PDB entry 8ES9 | electron microscopy, 3.25 A resolution | chains N and M of the 11 polymer chains in the assembly

[Chain N]
Molecule: MHC class I antigen
From: Homo sapiens
Reference sequence: Q861F7 (Q861F7_HUMAN); numbering as in UniProt (aligned over 1-276)
Sequence (277 residues; row label = number of the first residue in the row; numbering starts at 0):
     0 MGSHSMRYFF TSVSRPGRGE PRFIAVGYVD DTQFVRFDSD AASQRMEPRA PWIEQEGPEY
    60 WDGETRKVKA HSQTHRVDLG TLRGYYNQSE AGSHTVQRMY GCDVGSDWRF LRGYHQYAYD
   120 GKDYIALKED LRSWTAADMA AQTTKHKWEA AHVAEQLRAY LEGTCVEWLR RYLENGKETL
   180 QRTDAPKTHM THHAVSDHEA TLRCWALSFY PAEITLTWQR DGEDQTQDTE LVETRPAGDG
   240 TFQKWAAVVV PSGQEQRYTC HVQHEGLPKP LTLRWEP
Unresolved in the structure: 0, 276
Sequence notes: initiating methionine (0)
Disulfide bonds: C101-C164, C203-C259

[Chain M]
Molecule: Beta-2-microglobulin
From: Homo sapiens
Reference sequence: P61769 (B2MG_HUMAN); residues 1-99 here correspond to UniProt positions 21-119 (UniProt number = residue number + 20)
Sequence (100 residues; numbered 0 to 99; the number before each row is that of its first residue; numbering starts at 0):
     0 MIQRTPKIQV YSRHPAENGK SNFLNCYVSG FHPSDIEVDL LKNGERIEKV EHSDLSFSKD
    60 WSFYLLYYTE FTPTEKDEYA CRVNHVTLSQ PKIVKWDRDM
Sequence notes: initiating methionine (0)
UniProt features mapped onto this chain:
  - modified residue: Q2 (Pyrrolidone carboxylic acid)
  - glycosylation: I1 (N-linked (Glc) (glycation) isoleucine), K19 (N-linked (Glc) (glycation) lysine), K41 (N-linked (Glc) (glycation) lysine), K48 (N-linked (Glc) (glycation) lysine), K58 (N-linked (Glc) (glycation) lysine), K91 (N-linked (Glc) (glycation) lysine), K94 (N-linked (Glc) (glycation) lysine)
Disulfide bonds: C25-C80

[How chain N and chain M interact]
Pairs across the interface (36):
  F8(N) - F56(M)  hydrophobic
  T10(N) - F62(M)
  V12(N) - S33(M)
  V25(N) - D53(M)
  Y27(N) - Y63(M)
  R35(N) - D53(M)  salt bridge
  Q96(N) - H31(M)
  Q96(N) - F56(M)
  Q96(N) - W60(M)
  Q96(N) - F62(M)
  R97(N) - F56(M)
  Q115(N) - W60(M)
  Y116(N) - W60(M)
  A117(N) - W60(M)  hydrophobic
  D119(N) - M0(M)
  D119(N) - H31(M)
  G120(N) - R3(M)
  G120(N) - H31(M)
  D122(N) - W60(M)  hydrogen bond
  H192(N) - D98(M)  salt bridge
  R202(N) - D98(M)  hydrogen bond (side chain-backbone)
  W204(N) - D98(M)
  W204(N) - M99(M)
  E232(N) - Q8(M)
  E232(N) - S28(M)
  R234(N) - Q8(M)  hydrogen bond
  R234(N) - Y10(M)
  R234(N) - M99(M)  hydrogen bond (side chain-backbone)
  P235(N) - Y10(M)  hydrogen bond (backbone-side chain)
  P235(N) - Y26(M)
  A236(N) - R12(M)  hydrogen bond (backbone-side chain)
  A236(N) - N24(M)
  G237(N) - R12(M)
  Q242(N) - S11(M)  hydrogen bond (side chain-backbone)
  Q242(N) - R12(M)  hydrogen bond (side chain-backbone)
  W244(N) - M99(M)
Also at the interface, not in a pair above, chain N (35 interface residues in all): R6, F9, I23, Q32, S92, T94, M98, K121, V231, T233, D238
Also at the interface, not in a pair above, chain M (24 interface residues in all): I1, H13, L54, S55, K58, L65

[Summary]
35 residues of chain N and 24 residues of chain M are in contact; the contacts include 8 hydrogen bonds and 2
salt bridges. Polar pairs include R35(N)-D53(M), H192(N)-D98(M) and D122(N)-W60(M).
Here chain N is MHC class I antigen and chain M is Beta-2-microglobulin, both from Homo sapiens. Entry 8ES9
(CryoEM structure of PN45428 TCR-CD3 in complex with HLA-A2 MAGEA4) was determined by electron microscopy,
deposited together with 8ES7, 8ES8, 8ESA and 8ESB.
